PDB entry 9C1X | electron microscopy, 3.38 A resolution | chains G and K of the 12 polymer chains in the assembly

Chain G (and K):
Name: DUF4297 domain-containing protein
Organism: Bacillus sp. HMF5848
Notes: chain K of this document is another copy of the same molecule, construct and numbering; everything in this record applies to it too
Reference sequence: A0A428J1H2 (A0A428J1H2_9BACI); residue numbers follow UniProt; this construct covers 1-436
Amino-acid sequence (436 residues; numbered 1 to 436; the number before each row is that of its first residue):
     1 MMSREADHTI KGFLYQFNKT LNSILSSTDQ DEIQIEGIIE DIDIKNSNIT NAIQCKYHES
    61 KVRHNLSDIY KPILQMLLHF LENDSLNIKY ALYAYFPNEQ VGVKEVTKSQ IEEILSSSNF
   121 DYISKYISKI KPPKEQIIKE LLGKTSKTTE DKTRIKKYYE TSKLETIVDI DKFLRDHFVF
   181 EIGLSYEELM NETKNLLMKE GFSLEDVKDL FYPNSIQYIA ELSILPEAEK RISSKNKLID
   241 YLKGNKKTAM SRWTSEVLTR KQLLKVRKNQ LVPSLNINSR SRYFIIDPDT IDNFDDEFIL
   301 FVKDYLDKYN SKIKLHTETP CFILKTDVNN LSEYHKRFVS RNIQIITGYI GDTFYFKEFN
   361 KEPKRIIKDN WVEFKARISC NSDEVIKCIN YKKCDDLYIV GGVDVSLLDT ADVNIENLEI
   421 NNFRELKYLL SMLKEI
What the authors report for this chain:
  - catalytic residues: D41, E59, K61 (proposed by the authors, not directly observed)
  - mutagenesis - D41A, E59A, K61A: abolished catalytic activity

Interface between chain G and chain K:
Contacting residue pairs (21):
  E200(G) - D292(K)
  E200(G) - N293(K)  hydrogen bond
  G201(G) - N422(K)
  G201(G) - I436(K)
  F202(G) - R424(K)
  F202(G) - I436(K)
  G244(G) - D295(K)
  G244(G) - D296(K)  hydrogen bond (backbone-backbone)
  N245(G) - D296(K)  hydrogen bond (side chain-backbone)
  N245(G) - E297(K)
  K246(G) - E297(K)
  K247(G) - E297(K)
  K247(G) - L300(K)
  K247(G) - F301(K)
  K247(G) - K427(K)
  R280(G) - K303(K)
  Y391(G) - S340(K)
  Y391(G) - R341(K)
  A411(G) - R337(K)
  D412(G) - D296(K)
  D412(G) - R337(K)  salt bridge
Also at the interface, not in a pair above, chain G (16 interface residues in all): S203, D240, K243, T248, N390
Also at the interface, not in a pair above, chain K (16 interface residues in all): I299

In short:
The chain G/chain K interface involves 16 residues from each chain; the contacts include 3 hydrogen bonds and
1 salt bridge. Polar contacts include D412(G)-R337(K), E200(G)-N293(K) and N245(G)-D296(K). The paper reports
catalytic residues D41(G), E59(G) and K61(G); D41A, E59A and K61A of chain G abolish catalytic activity.
Chain G and chain K are both DUF4297 domain-containing protein (Bacillus sp. HMF5848); the structure, Apo
DUF4297 12-mer, was determined by electron microscopy together with 9C1M, 9C1N, 9C1O and 9C5X from the same
study.
